5GP1 - chain A; structure by X-ray diffraction, 2.44 A resolution.

Chain A:
Protein: RNA-directed RNA polymerase NS5
From: Zika virus
Reference sequence: H9A910 (H9A910_ZIKV); residues 4-265 here correspond to UniProt positions 2524-2785 (UniProt number = residue number + 2520)
Sequence (269 residues; numbered 0 to 268; the number before each row is that of its first residue; numbering starts at 0):
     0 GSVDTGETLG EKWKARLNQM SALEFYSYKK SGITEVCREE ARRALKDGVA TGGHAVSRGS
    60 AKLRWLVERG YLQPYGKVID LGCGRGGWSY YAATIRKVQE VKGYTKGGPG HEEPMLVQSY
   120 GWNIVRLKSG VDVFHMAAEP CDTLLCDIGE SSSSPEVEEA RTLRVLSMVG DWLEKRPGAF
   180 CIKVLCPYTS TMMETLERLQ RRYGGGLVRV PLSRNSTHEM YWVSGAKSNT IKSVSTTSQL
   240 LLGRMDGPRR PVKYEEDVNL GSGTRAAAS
Unresolved in the structure: 0-3, 266-268
Sequence notes: expression tag (0-3, 266-268)
Residues lining bound ligands:
  - 7-methyl-gpppa (GTA; p1-7-methylguanosine-P3-adenosine-5',5'-triphosphate): Lys-13, Leu-16, Asn-17, Gln-18, Met-19, Phe-24, Lys-28, Ser-150, Ser-151, Ser-152, Ser-215
  - S-adenosylhomocysteine (SAH): Ser-56, Gly-58, Asp-79, Gly-81, Cys-82, Gly-83, Gly-86, Trp-87, Tyr-103, Thr-104, Lys-105, Gly-106, His-110, Glu-111, Val-130, Asp-131, Val-132, Phe-133, Asp-146, Ile-147
Reported in the primary citation:
  - binding site for 7-methyl-gpppa: Phe-24, Ser-150 to Ser-151

Overview:
Chain A binds 7-methyl-gpppa and S-adenosylhomocysteine. From the paper: a binding site for 7-methyl-gpppa at
Phe-24 and Ser-150.
Chain A is RNA-directed RNA polymerase NS5 (Zika virus); the structure, Crystal structure of ZIKV NS5
Methyltransferase in complex with GTP and SAH, was determined by X-ray diffraction together with 5GOZ from the
same study.
